Entry 8HTG (X-ray diffraction, 2.91 A resolution); this record covers chain A.

[Chain A]
Name: Guanine nucleotide-binding protein G(olf) subunit alpha
Source organism: Mus musculus
UniProtKB: Q8CGK7 (GNAL_MOUSE); numbering as in UniProt (aligned over 2-381)
Chain sequence (395 residues; row label = number of the first residue in the row; numbers below 1 keep their minus sign (Met-13 is residue -13)):
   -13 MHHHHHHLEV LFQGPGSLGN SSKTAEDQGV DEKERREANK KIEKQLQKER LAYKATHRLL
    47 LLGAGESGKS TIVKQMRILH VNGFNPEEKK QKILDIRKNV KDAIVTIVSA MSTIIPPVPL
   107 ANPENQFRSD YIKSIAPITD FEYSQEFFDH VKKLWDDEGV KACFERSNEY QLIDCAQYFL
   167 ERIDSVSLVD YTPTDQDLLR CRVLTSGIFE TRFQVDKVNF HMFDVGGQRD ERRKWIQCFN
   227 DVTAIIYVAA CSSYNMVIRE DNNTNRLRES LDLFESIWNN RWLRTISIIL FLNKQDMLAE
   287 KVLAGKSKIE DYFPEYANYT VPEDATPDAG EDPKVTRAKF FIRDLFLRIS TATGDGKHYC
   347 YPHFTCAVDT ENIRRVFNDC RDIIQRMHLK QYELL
Disordered / not traced: -13 to 40, 73, 311, 375-381
Construct notes: initiating methionine (-13); expression tag (-12 to 1); engineered mutation Ser3 (Cys in Q8CGK7)
Bound ions: Mg2+: Ser56, Thr191 (together with GTP-gamma-S)
Small-molecule neighbours: GTP-gamma-S (GSP; 5'-guanosine-diphosphate-monothiophosphate): Ala50, Gly51, Glu52, Ser53, Gly54, Lys55, Ser56, Thr57, Asp160, Cys161, Leu185, Arg186, Cys187, Arg188, Val189, Leu190, Thr191, Val211, Gly212, Gly213, Gln214, Asn279, Lys280, Asp282, Met283, Thr351, Cys352, Ala353, Val354
Swiss-Prot annotation at these positions:
  - region: Arg44 to Thr57 (G1 motif), Asp183 to Thr191 (G2 motif), Phe206 to Arg215 (G3 motif), Ile275 to Asp282 (G4 motif), Thr351 to Thr356 (G5 motif)
  - binding site (GTP): Glu52, Ser53, Gly54, Lys55, Ser56, Thr57, Leu185, Arg186, Thr191, Gly213, Asn279, Lys280, Asp282, Ala353
  - binding site (Mg(2+)): Ser56, Thr191, Asp210
  - modified residue: Thr178 (Phosphothreonine)
  - lipidation: Gly2 (N-palmitoyl glycine)

[In short]
Chain A binds GTP-gamma-S. The Mg2+ site is built by Ser56 and Thr191. UniProt lists 14 GTP-binding residues
and 3 Mg2+-binding residues.
Chain A is Guanine nucleotide-binding protein G(olf) subunit alpha (Mus musculus); the structure, Crystal
structure of Golf in complex with GTP-gamma S and Mg, was determined by X-ray diffraction.
